9BG2 - chains A and D; structure by X-ray diffraction, 1.64 A resolution.

[Chain A]
Protein: GTPase KRas
Source organism: Homo sapiens
Notes: EC 3.6.5.2
UniProtKB: P01116 (RASK_HUMAN), isoform P01116-2; numbering as in UniProt (aligned over 1-169)
Sequence (170 residues; each row starts with the number of its first residue; numbering starts at 0):
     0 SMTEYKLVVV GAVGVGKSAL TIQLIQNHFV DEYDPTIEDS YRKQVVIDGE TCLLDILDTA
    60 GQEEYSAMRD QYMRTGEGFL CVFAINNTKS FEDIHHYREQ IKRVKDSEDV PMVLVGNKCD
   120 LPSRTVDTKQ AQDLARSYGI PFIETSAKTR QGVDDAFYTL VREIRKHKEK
Disordered / not traced: 168-169
Sequence notes: expression tag (0); engineered mutation Val-12 (Gly in P01116)
Metal / ion sites: Mg2+: Ser-17, Thr-35 (together with GMP-PNP)
Ligand contacts:
  - A1AOJ ((1S,2R)-N-[(1P,7S,9S,13S,20M)-21-ethyl-20-{2-[(1S)-1-methoxyethyl]pyridin-3-yl}-17,17-dimethyl-8,14-dioxo-15-oxa-4-thia-9,21,27,28-tetraazapentacyclo[17.5.2.1~2,5~.1~9,13~.0~22,26~]octacosa-1(24),2,5(28),19,22,25-hexaen-7-yl]-2-methylcyclopropane-1-carboxamide (non-preferred name)): Pro-34, Thr-35, Ile-36, Glu-37, Ala-59, Gln-61, Tyr-64, Met-67
  - GMP-PNP (GNP; phosphoaminophosphonic acid-guanylate ester): Ala-11, Val-12, Gly-13, Val-14, Gly-15, Lys-16, Ser-17, Ala-18, Phe-28, Val-29, Asp-30, Glu-31, Tyr-32, Asp-33, Pro-34, Thr-35, Thr-58, Ala-59, Gly-60, Gln-61, Asn-116, Lys-117, Asp-119, Leu-120, Ser-145, Ala-146, Lys-147
Curated features (UniProtKB/Swiss-Prot):
  - motif: Tyr-32 to Tyr-40 (Effector region)
  - binding site (GTP): Gly-10, Ala-11, Gly-13 to Ala-18, Val-29 to Thr-35, Ala-59, Gly-60, Asn-116 to Asp-119
  - modified residue: Met-1 (N-acetylmethionine), Thr-2 (N-acetylthreonine), Lys-104 (N6-acetyllysine)
  - glycosylation: Thr-35 (Microbial infection: O-linked (Glc) threonine)
  - natural variant: Lys-5 (K5E: In NS3; K5N: In GASC), Gly-10 (G10GG: In AML), Val-12 (G12V: In GASC; this construct carries the variant), Gly-13 (G13D: In GASC, JMML and OES; G13R: In pylocytic astrocytoma), Val-14 (V14I: In NS3), Leu-19 (L19F: In OES), Gln-22 (Q22E: In CFC2; Q22R: In NS3), Pro-34 (P34L: In NS3; P34Q: In NS3; P34R: In CFC2), Ile-36 (I36M: In NS3), Thr-58 (T58I: In NS3), Ala-59 (A59T: In GASC), Gly-60 (G60R: In CFC2; G60S: In NS3), 8 further natural variant entries in UniProt
  - mutagenesis: Asp-38 (D38A: Decreased interaction with MAPKAP1/SIN1), Tyr-40 (Y40A: Decreased interaction with MAPKAP1/SIN1), Gln-61 (Q61L: Promotes GTP binding)

[Chain D]
Protein: Peptidyl-prolyl cis-trans isomerase A
Source organism: Homo sapiens
Notes: EC 5.2.1.8
UniProtKB: P62937 (PPIA_HUMAN); residue numbers follow UniProt; this construct covers 1-165
Sequence (166 residues; each row starts with the number of its first residue; numbering starts at 0):
     0 SMVNPTVFFD IAVDGEPLGR VSFELFADKV PKTAENFRAL STGEKGFGYK GSCFHRIIPG
    60 FMCQGGDFTR HNGTGGKSIY GEKFEDENFI LKHTGPGILS MANAGPNTNG SQFFICTAKT
   120 EWLDGKHVVF GKVKEGMNIV EAMERFGSRN GKTSKKITIA DCGQLE
Disordered / not traced: 0-2, 165
Sequence notes: expression tag (0)
Ligand contacts: A1AOJ ((1S,2R)-N-[(1P,7S,9S,13S,20M)-21-ethyl-20-{2-[(1S)-1-methoxyethyl]pyridin-3-yl}-17,17-dimethyl-8,14-dioxo-15-oxa-4-thia-9,21,27,28-tetraazapentacyclo[17.5.2.1~2,5~.1~9,13~.0~22,26~]octacosa-1(24),2,5(28),19,22,25-hexaen-7-yl]-2-methylcyclopropane-1-carboxamide (non-preferred name)): Arg-55, Ile-57, Phe-60, Met-61, Gln-63, Gly-72, Ala-101, Asn-102, Gln-111, Phe-113, Trp-121, Leu-122, His-126, Arg-148
Curated features (UniProtKB/Swiss-Prot):
  - modified residue: Met-1 (N-acetylmethionine), Val-2 (N-acetylvaline), Lys-28 (N6-acetyllysine), Lys-44 (N6-acetyllysine), Lys-76 (N6-acetyllysine), Ser-77 (Phosphoserine), Lys-82 (N6-acetyllysine), Thr-93 (Phosphothreonine), Lys-125 (N6-acetyllysine), Lys-131 (N6-acetyllysine), Lys-133 (N6-acetyllysine)
  - glycosylation: Asn-108 (N-linked (GlcNAc...) asparagine)
  - cross-link (Glycyl lysine isopeptide (Lys-Gly)): Lys-28 (interchain with G-Cter in SUMO2), Lys-82 (interchain with G-Cter in SUMO2)
  - mutagenesis: Arg-55 (R55A: Loss of peptidyl-prolyl cis-trans isomerase activity. No loss of its interaction with BSG/CD147 or its ability to induce leukocyte chemotaxis. No effect on its interaction with MAP3K5/ASK1 ...), Phe-60 (F60A: Loss of ability to stimulate MAPK/ERK phosphorylation), Arg-69 (R69A: No effect on peptidyl-prolyl cis-trans isomerase activity. Reduced interaction with BSG/CD147 and ability to induce leukocyte chemotaxis), His-70 (H70A: No effect on peptidyl-prolyl cis-trans isomerase activity. Reduced interaction with BSG/CD147 and ability to induce leukocyte chemotaxis), Thr-107 (T107A: No effect on peptidyl-prolyl cis-trans isomerase activity. Reduced interaction with BSG/CD147 and ability to induce leukocyte chemotaxis), Phe-113 (F113A: Reduced ability to stimulate MAPK/ERK phosphorylation), Trp-121 (W121A: 200-fold decrease of sensitivity to CsA. Reduced ability to stimulate MAPK/ERK phosphorylation; W121E: Loss of peptidyl-prolyl cis-trans isomerase activity ...), Lys-125 (K125Q: Acetylation-mimetic mutant; no effect on its interaction with TARDBP; K125R: Loss of acetylation and interaction with TARDBP), His-126 (H126A: Loss of peptidyl-prolyl cis-trans isomerase activity and interaction with HCV NS5A. Loss of ability to stimulate MAPK/ERK phosphorylation)

[How chain A and chain D interact]
Residue-residue contacts (14; chain A residue first):
  Glu-31(A) / Arg-69(D)  salt bridge
  Glu-31(A) / Asn-71(D)  hydrogen bond
  Glu-31(A) / Thr-73(D)  hydrogen bond
  Tyr-32(A) / Thr-73(D)
  Asp-33(A) / Thr-73(D)
  Pro-34(A) / Arg-55(D)  hydrogen bond (backbone-side chain)
  Ile-36(A) / Arg-55(D)
  Ile-36(A) / Asn-149(D)
  Glu-37(A) / Arg-148(D)  salt bridge
  Glu-37(A) / Asn-149(D)  hydrogen bond (backbone-side chain)
  Asp-38(A) / Asn-149(D)  hydrogen bond
  Glu-63(A) / Lys-125(D)
  Tyr-64(A) / Trp-121(D)  hydrogen bond
  Tyr-64(A) / Leu-122(D)

[Summary]
Chain A and chain D each contribute 9 residues to their interface; the contacts include 6 hydrogen bonds and 2
salt bridges. Polar pairs include Glu-31(A)/Arg-69(D), Glu-37(A)/Arg-148(D) and Glu-31(A)/Asn-71(D). Compound
A1AOJ is bound between chain A and chain D. Ligands of chain A: GMP-PNP.
Chain A is GTPase KRas and chain D is Peptidyl-prolyl cis-trans isomerase A, both from Homo sapiens; the
structure, Tri-complex of Compound-10, KRAS G12V, and CypA, was determined by X-ray diffraction (same
publication as 9BG0, 9BG1, 9BG3, 9BG4, 9BG5, 9BG6 and 7 further entries).
